Entry 2OK4 (X-ray diffraction, 1.45 A resolution); this record covers chains H and B of the 4 polymer chains in the assembly.

Chain H:
Protein: Aromatic amine dehydrogenase, small subunit
From: Alcaligenes faecalis
Notes: EC 1.4.99.4; fragment: (Residues: 48-182)
UniProtKB: Q0VKG6 (Q0VKG6_ALCFA); residues 48-182 here = UniProt positions 48-182
Sequence (135 residues; each row starts with the number of its first residue):
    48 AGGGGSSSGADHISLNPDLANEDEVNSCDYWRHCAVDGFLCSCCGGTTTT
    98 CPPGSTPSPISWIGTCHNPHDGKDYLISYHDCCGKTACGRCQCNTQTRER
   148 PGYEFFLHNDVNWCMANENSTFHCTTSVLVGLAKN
Unresolved in the structure: 48-58, 181-182
Differences from the reference sequence: modified residue (109)
Modified positions: Trp109 ((S)-2-amino-3-(6,7-dihydro-6-imino-7-oxo-1H-indol-3-yl)propanoic acid; TQQ)
Cystine bridges: Cys75-Cys140, Cys81-Cys113, Cys88-Cys171, Cys90-Cys138, Cys91-Cys135, Cys98-Cys129, Cys130-Cys161
Covalently attached groups: covalent link Trp109-Trp160; phenylacetaldehyde (HY1) linked to Trp109
Ligand contacts: phenylacetaldehyde (HY1): Asp84, Asp128, Asn156, Asp157, Val158, Asn159, Trp160, Phe169, Thr172

Chain B:
Protein: Aromatic amine dehydrogenase, large subunit
From: Alcaligenes faecalis
Notes: EC 1.4.99.4; fragment: (Residues: 73-433)
UniProtKB: Q0VKG7 (Q0VKG7_ALCFA); residues 73-433 here correspond to UniProt positions 5-365 (UniProt number = residue number - 68)
Sequence (361 residues; row label = number of the first residue in the row):
    73 REVLTGGHSVSAPQENRIYVMDSVFMHLTESRVHVYDYTNGKFLGMVPTA
   123 FNGHVQVSNDGKKIYTMTTYHERITRGKRSDVVEVWDADKLTFEKEISLP
   173 PKRVQGLNYDGLFRQTTDGKFIVLQNASPATSIGIVDVAKGDYVEDVTAA
   223 AGCWSVIPQPNRPRSFMTICGDGGLLTINLGEDGKVASQSRSKQMFSVKD
   273 DPIFIAPALDKDKAHFVSYYGNVYSADFSGDEVKVDGPWSLLNDEDKAKN
   323 WVPGGYNLVGLHRASGRMYVFMHPDGKEGTHKFPAAEIWVMDTKTKQRVA
   373 RIPGRDALSMTIDQQRNLMLTLDGGNVNVYDISQPEPKLLRTIEGAAEAS
   423 LQVQFHPVGGT
Differences from the reference sequence: conflict Thr433 (Val365 in Q0VKG7)
Cystine bridges: Cys225-Cys242
Ligand contacts: phenylacetaldehyde (HY1): Phe97, Leu100, Gly178, Leu179

Interface between chain H and chain B:
Contacting residue pairs - 49 pairs, chain H then chain B:
  Leu62(H) - Arg73(B)  hydrogen bond (backbone-side chain)
  Leu62(H) - Glu74(B)
  Asn63(H) - Arg73(B)  hydrogen bond
  Arg79(H) - Arg73(B)
  Arg79(H) - Glu74(B)  salt bridge
  Cys90(H) - Phe115(B)
  Cys91(H) - Phe115(B)
  Gly92(H) - Phe115(B)
  Gly92(H) - Leu116(B)
  Thr96(H) - Glu74(B)
  Thr96(H) - Val75(B)
  Thr96(H) - Leu76(B)
  Thr96(H) - Thr77(B)  hydrogen bond (backbone-backbone)
  Thr97(H) - Leu76(B)
  Thr97(H) - Thr77(B)
  Thr97(H) - His80(B)
  Cys98(H) - Leu76(B)
  Cys98(H) - Thr77(B)  hydrogen bond (backbone-backbone)
  Pro100(H) - His80(B)
  Pro100(H) - Ser81(B)
  Pro100(H) - Val82(B)
  Pro100(H) - Leu116(B)
  Pro100(H) - Lys162(B)
  Gly101(H) - Lys162(B)  hydrogen bond (backbone-backbone)
  Gly101(H) - Leu163(B)
  Gly101(H) - Thr164(B)
  Pro104(H) - Leu76(B)  hydrophobic
  Pro104(H) - Thr77(B)
  Pro104(H) - Gly78(B)
  His127(H) - Leu76(B)
  Asp128(H) - Leu76(B)
  Lys132(H) - Met118(B)  hydrogen bond (side chain-backbone)
  Lys132(H) - Leu163(B)  hydrogen bond (side chain-backbone)
  Thr133(H) - Glu102(B)
  Thr133(H) - Arg104(B)
  Thr133(H) - Met118(B)
  Thr133(H) - Pro120(B)
  Ala134(H) - Arg104(B)  hydrogen bond (backbone-side chain)
  Arg137(H) - His106(B)
  Arg137(H) - Tyr108(B)  hydrogen bond
  Arg137(H) - Phe115(B)
  Arg137(H) - Gly417(B)
  Arg137(H) - Ala418(B)
  His170(H) - Met118(B)
  Thr173(H) - Leu76(B)
  Val175(H) - Glu74(B)
  Leu176(H) - Arg73(B)
  Leu176(H) - Glu74(B)  hydrogen bond (backbone-side chain)
  Val177(H) - Arg73(B)  hydrogen bond (backbone-backbone)
Also at the interface, not in a pair above, chain H (28 interface residues in all): Pro64, Ser102, Cys129, Cys135, Ser174
Also at the interface, not in a pair above, chain B (25 interface residues in all): Gly117, Trp158, Asp161

Summary:
Chain H and chain B form an interface of 28 and 25 residues respectively; the contacts include 11 hydrogen
bonds and 1 salt bridge. Polar pairs include Arg79(H)-Glu74(B), Leu62(H)-Arg73(B) and Asn63(H)-Arg73(B). Chain
B binds phenylacetaldehyde. Phenylacetaldehyde is covalently linked to Trp109(H).
Here chain H is Aromatic amine dehydrogenase, small subunit and chain B is Aromatic amine dehydrogenase, large
subunit, both from Alcaligenes faecalis. Entry 2OK4 (Crystal structure of aromatic amine dehydrogenase
TTQ-phenylacetaldehyde adduct oxidized with ferricyanide) was determined by X-ray diffraction together with
2I0R, 2I0S, 2I0T, 2OIZ, 2OJY and 2OK6 from the same study.
